7O12 - chains A and D of the 5 polymer chains in the assembly; structure by electron microscopy, 3.70 A resolution.

[Chain A]
Molecule: Probable ABC transporter binding protein NosD
Organism: Pseudomonas stutzeri ATCC 14405
UniProtKB: P19843 (NOSD_PSEST); residue numbers follow UniProt; this construct covers 1-436
Sequence (436 residues; row label = number of the first residue in the row):
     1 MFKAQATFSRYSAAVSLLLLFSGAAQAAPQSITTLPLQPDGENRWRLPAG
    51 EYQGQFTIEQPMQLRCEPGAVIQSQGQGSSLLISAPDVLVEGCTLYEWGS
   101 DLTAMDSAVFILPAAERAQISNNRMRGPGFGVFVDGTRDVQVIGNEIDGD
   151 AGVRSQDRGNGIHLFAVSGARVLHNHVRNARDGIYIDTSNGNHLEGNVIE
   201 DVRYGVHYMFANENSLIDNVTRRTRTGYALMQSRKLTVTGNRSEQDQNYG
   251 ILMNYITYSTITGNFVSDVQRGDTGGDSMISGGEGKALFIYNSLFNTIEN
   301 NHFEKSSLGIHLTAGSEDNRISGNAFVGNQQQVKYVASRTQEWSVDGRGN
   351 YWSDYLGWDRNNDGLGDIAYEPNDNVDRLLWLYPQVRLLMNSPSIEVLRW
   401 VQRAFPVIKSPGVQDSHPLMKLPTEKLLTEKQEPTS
Unresolved in the structure: 1-27, 430-436
Metal / ion sites: Mg2+: Asp-359, Asn-361, Asp-363, Leu-365, Asp-367

[Chain D]
Molecule: Probable ABC transporter permease protein NosY
Organism: Pseudomonas stutzeri ATCC 14405
UniProtKB: P19845 (NOSY_PSEST); numbering as in UniProt (aligned over 1-276)
Sequence (276 residues; row label = number of the first residue in the row):
     1 MNQVWNIARKELSDGLRNRWLLAISLLFAVLAVGIAWLGAAASGQLGFTS
    51 IPATIASLASLATFLMPLIALLLAYDAIVGEDEGGTLMLLLTYPLGRGQI
   101 LLGKFVGHGLILALAVLIGFGCAALAIALLVEGVELGMLFWAFGRFMISS
   151 TLLGWVFLAFAYVLSGKVNEKSSAAGLALGVWFLFVLVFDLVLLALLVLS
   201 EGKFNPELLPWLLLLNPTDIYRLINLSGFEGSGSAMGVLSLGADLPVPAA
   251 VLWLCLLAWIGVSLLLAYAIFRRRLT
Unresolved in the structure: 1, 44-49, 275-276

[How chain A and chain D interact]
Pairs across the interface (36):
  Leu-356(A) / Val-198(D)  hydrophobic
  Trp-358(A) / Leu-194(D)  hydrophobic
  Trp-358(A) / Leu-197(D)
  Trp-358(A) / Gly-202(D)
  Trp-358(A) / Gly-237(D)
  Trp-358(A) / Val-238(D)  hydrophobic
  Trp-358(A) / Leu-241(D)
  Asp-359(A) / Glu-201(D)  hydrogen bond (backbone-backbone)
  Asp-359(A) / Gly-202(D)
  Arg-360(A) / Asn-205(D)
  Arg-360(A) / Pro-206(D)  hydrogen bond (side chain-backbone)
  Arg-360(A) / Pro-210(D)
  Arg-360(A) / Leu-241(D)
  Arg-360(A) / Asp-244(D)  salt bridge
  Ile-368(A) / Gly-237(D)
  Ile-368(A) / Ser-240(D)
  Ala-369(A) / Ser-234(D)
  Glu-371(A) / Ser-234(D)  hydrogen bond
  Trp-400(A) / Phe-64(D)  hydrophobic
  Ala-404(A) / Ser-60(D)  hydrogen bond (backbone-side chain)
  Ala-404(A) / Phe-64(D)  hydrophobic
  Phe-405(A) / Ser-57(D)
  Phe-405(A) / Ser-60(D)
  Phe-405(A) / Leu-61(D)
  Phe-405(A) / Phe-64(D)  hydrophobic
  Pro-406(A) / Ser-57(D)
  Pro-406(A) / Ala-235(D)  hydrophobic
  Val-407(A) / Ile-35(D)
  Val-407(A) / Leu-38(D)
  Val-407(A) / Gly-39(D)
  Val-407(A) / Ala-53(D)
  Val-407(A) / Thr-54(D)
  Val-407(A) / Ser-57(D)
  Ile-408(A) / Leu-38(D)  hydrophobic
  Met-420(A) / Glu-201(D)
  Lys-421(A) / Glu-201(D)  salt bridge
Interface residues without a listed pair, chain A (18 interface residues in all): Gly-357, Asn-362, Lys-409
Interface residues without a listed pair, chain D (29 interface residues in all): Ala-56, Lys-203, Glu-207, Leu-209, Gly-233

[Overview]
18 residues of chain A and 29 residues of chain D are in contact; the contacts include 4 hydrogen bonds and 2
salt bridges. Polar contacts include Arg-360(A)/Asp-244(D), Lys-421(A)/Glu-201(D) and Arg-360(A)/Pro-206(D).
Asp-359(A), Asn-361(A), Asp-363(A), Leu-365(A) and Asp-367(A) form the Mg2+ site.
Chain A is Probable ABC transporter binding protein NosD and chain D is Probable ABC transporter permease
protein NosY, both from Pseudomonas stutzeri ATCC 14405; the structure, ABC transporter NosDFY, AMPPNP-bound
in GDN, was determined by electron microscopy together with 7O0Y, 7O0Z, 7O10, 7O11, 7O13, 7O14 and 10 further
entries from the same study.
